Entry 6HZ8 (electron microscopy, 4.30 A resolution (low resolution: residue-level contacts below are approximate; hydrogen-bond / salt-bridge calls are withheld)); this record covers chains A and F of the 14 polymer chains in the assembly.

== Chain A (and F) ==
Protein: 5-methylcytosine-specific restriction enzyme B
Source organism: Escherichia coli (strain K12)
Notes: EC 3.1.21.-; chain F of this document is another copy of the same molecule, construct and numbering; everything in this record applies to it too
UniProt: P15005 (MCRB_ECOLI), isoform P15005-2; residues 162-459 here correspond to UniProt positions 1-298 (UniProt number = residue number - 161)
Sequence (307 residues; numbered 162 to 468; the number before each row is that of its first residue):
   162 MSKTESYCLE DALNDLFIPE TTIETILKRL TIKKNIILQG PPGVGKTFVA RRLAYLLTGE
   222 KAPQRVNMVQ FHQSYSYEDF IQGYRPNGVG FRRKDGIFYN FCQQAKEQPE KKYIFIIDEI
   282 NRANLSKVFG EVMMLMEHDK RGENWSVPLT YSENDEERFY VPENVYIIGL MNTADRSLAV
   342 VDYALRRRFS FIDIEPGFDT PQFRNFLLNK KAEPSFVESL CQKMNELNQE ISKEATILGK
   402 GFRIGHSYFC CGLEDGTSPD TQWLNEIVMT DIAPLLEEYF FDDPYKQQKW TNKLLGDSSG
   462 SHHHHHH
Disordered / not traced: 162-167, 458-468 (chain F: 162-172, 458-468)
Sequence notes: expression tag (460-468)
Bound ions: Mg2+: Thr208, Asp279 (together with GMP-PNP)
Residues lining bound ligands: GMP-PNP (GNP; phosphoaminophosphonic acid-guanylate ester): Asp176, Leu177, Phe178, Pro202, Pro203, Gly204, Val205, Gly206, Lys207, Thr208, Phe209, Asp279, Glu280, Asn333, His407, Ser408, Cys411, Cys412
What the authors report for this chain:
  - mutagenesis - R348A: decreased catalytic activity
  - mutagenesis - R283A: abolished catalytic activity on GTP (citing earlier work)

== Chain A / chain F interface ==
Contacting residue pairs (34):
  Lys189(A) with Met430(F)
  Arg190(A) with Met430(F)
  Ile193(A) with Thr431(F)
  Lys194(A) with Thr431(F); Asp432(F)
  Tyr245(A) with Pro247(F)
  Phe252(A) with Gly249(F)
  Asn285(A) with Gln234(F)
  Ser287(A) with His233(F); Gln234(F)
  Gly291(A) with His233(F)
  Glu292(A) with His233(F)
  Met294(A) with Gln231(F); His233(F)
  Met295(A) with Gln231(F)
  Glu298(A) with Gln231(F)
  Thr311(A) with Asp240(F); Arg246(F)
  Tyr312(A) with Arg246(F)
  Ser313(A) with Lys255(F)
  Val342(A) with Ser338(F)
  Tyr344(A) with Glu280(F); Arg283(F); Asn333(F); Asp336(F)
  Arg347(A) with Asp336(F); Arg337(F); Ser338(F); Glu439(F)
  Arg348(A) with Pro203(F); Asn333(F)
  Arg349(A) with Gln231(F)
  Phe352(A) with Glu438(F); Glu439(F)
Also at the interface, not in a pair above, chain A (24 interface residues in all): Lys288, Asp354
Also at the interface, not in a pair above, chain F (25 interface residues in all): Met229, Ser235, Asn248, Glu427, Pro435

== Overview ==
24 residues of chain A face 25 of chain F across their interface. Chain A binds GMP-PNP. Thr208(A) and
Asp279(A) form the Mg2+ site. The paper reports that R348A of chain A reduces catalytic activity; R283A of
chain A abolishes catalytic activity on GTP.
Both chains are 5-methylcytosine-specific restriction enzyme B (Escherichia coli (strain K12)). Entry 6HZ8
(Structure of McrBC without DNA binding domains (Class 4)) was determined by electron microscopy, deposited
together with 6HZ4, 6HZ5, 6HZ6, 6HZ7 and 6HZ9.
